PDB entry 7QH7 | electron microscopy, 2.89 A resolution | chains s and A of the 49 polymer chains in the assembly

Chain s:
Protein: 39S ribosomal protein S30, mitochondrial
From: Homo sapiens
Reference sequence: Q9NP92 (RT30_HUMAN); numbering as in UniProt (aligned over 41-430)
Amino-acid sequence (390 residues; row label = number of the first residue in the row):
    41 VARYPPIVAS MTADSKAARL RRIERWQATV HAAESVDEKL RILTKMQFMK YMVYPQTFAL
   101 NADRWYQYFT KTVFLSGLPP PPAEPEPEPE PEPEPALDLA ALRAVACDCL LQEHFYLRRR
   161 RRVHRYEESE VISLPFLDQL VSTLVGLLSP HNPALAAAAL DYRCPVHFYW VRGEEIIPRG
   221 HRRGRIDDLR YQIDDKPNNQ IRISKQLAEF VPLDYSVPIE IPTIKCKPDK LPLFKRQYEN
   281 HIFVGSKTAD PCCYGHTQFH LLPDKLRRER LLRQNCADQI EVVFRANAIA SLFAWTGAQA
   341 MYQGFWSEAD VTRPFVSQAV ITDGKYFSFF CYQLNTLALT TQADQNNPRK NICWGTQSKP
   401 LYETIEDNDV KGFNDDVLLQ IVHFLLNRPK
Not modelled in the structure: 120-139

Chain A:
Molecule: 16S ribosomal RNA
From: Homo sapiens
Sequence (1256 nucleotides; each row starts with the number of its first residue; note: 302 numbers in that range are skipped by the numbering (no residue carries them; nothing is unmodelled there)):
  1671 GCUAAACCUA GCCCCAAACC C
  1695 CCACCUUACU ACCA
  1711 CAAC
  1716 UUAGCCAAAC CAUUUAC
  1737 AUAAAGUAUA GGCGAUAGAA AUUGA
  1766 UGGCGCAAUA GAUAUAGUAC CGCAAGGGAA AGA
  1813 CAAGCAUAAU AUAGCAAGGA CUAACCCCUA UACCUUCUGC AUAAUGAAUU AACUAGAAAU
  1873 AACUUUGCAA GGAGAGCCAA AGCUAAGACC CCCGAAACCA GACGAGCUAC CUAAGAACAG
  1933 CUAAAAGAGC ACACCCGUCU AUGUAGCAAA AUAGUGGGAA GAUUUAUAGG UAGAGGCGAC
  1993 AAACCUACCG AGCCUGGUGA UAGCUGGUUG UCCAAGAUAG AAUCUUAGUU CAACUUUAAA
  2053 UUUGCCCACA GAACC
  2072 AAAUCCCCUU GUAAAUUUAA CUGUUAGUCC AAAGAGGAAC AGCUCUUUGG ACACUAGGAA
  2132 AAAACCUUGU AGAGAGAGUA AAAAAU
  2231 GAUCCCAAAC AUAUAACUGA ACUCCUCACA CCCAAUUGGA CCAAUCUAUC A
  2285 UAUAGAAGAA CUAAUGUUAG UAUAAGUAAC AUGAAAACAU UCUCCUCCGC AUAAGCCUGC
  2345 GUCAGAU
  2364 CUGACAAUUA ACAGCCCAAU AUCUACAAUC AACCAACAAG
  2407 UUAUUACCCU CACUGUCAAC CCAAC
  2433 CAGGCAUGCU CAUAAGGAAA GGUUAAAAAA AGUAAAAGGA ACUCGGCAAA UCUUACCCCG
  2493 CCUGUUUACC AAAAACAUCA CCUCUAGCAU CACCAGUAUU AGAGGCACCG CCU
  2611 CCUUAAAUAG G
  2637 CUCCACGAGG GUUCAGCUGU CUCUUACUUU UAACCAGUGA AAUUGACCUG CCCGUG
  2696 AGGCGGGCAU AACACAGCAA GACGA
  2723 AGACCCUAUG GAGCUUUAAU UUAUUAAUGC AAA
  2792 ACCUGCAUUA AAAAUUUCGG UUGGGGCGAC CUCGGAGCAG AACCCAACCU CCGAG
  2855 GCUAAGACUU CACCAGUCAA AGCGAA
  2896 GAUCCAAUAA CUUGACCAAC GGAACAAGUU ACCCUAGGG
  2944 CAAUCCUAUU CUAGAGUCCA UAUCAACAAU AGGGUUUAC
  2994 UGGAUCAGGA CAUCCCGAUG GUGCAGCCGC UAUUAAAGGU UCGUUUGUUC AACGAUUAAA
  3054 GUCCU
  3060 CGUGAUCUGA GUUCAGACCG GAGUAAUCCA GGUCGGUUUC UAUCUACUUU
  3113 AUUCCUCCCU GUACGAAAGG ACAAGAGAAA UAAGGCCUAC UUCACAAAGC GCCUUC
  3174 UAAAUGAUAU CAUCUCAACU UA
  3201 AUACCCACAC CCACCCAAGA ACAGGGUU
Ion coordination: Mg2+ site 1: C1725, C1726; Mg2+ site 2: A1757, U1758; Mg2+ site 3: G1776, A1779; Mg2+ site 4 near G1776 (its only coordinating residue here); Mg2+ site 5: U1778, A1779; Mg2+ site 6: A1814, A1815; Mg2+ site 7 near A1859 (its only coordinating residue here); Mg2+ site 8: A1869, C1902; Mg2+ site 9 near A1907 (its only coordinating residue here); Mg2+ site 10 near G1918 (its only coordinating residue here); Mg2+ site 11 near G2011 (its only coordinating residue here); Mg2+ site 12: G2015, U2731; 23 more Mg2+ sites not listed
What the authors report for this chain:
  - post-translational modification sites: G2815

Interface between chain s and chain A:
Pairs across the interface (78):
  Ala49(s) with C2326(A), phosphate contact
  Ser50(s) with C2326(A), hydrogen bond to the phosphate; U2327(A), hydrogen bond to the phosphate
  Thr52(s) with C2328(A), hydrogen bond to the base
  Ala53(s) with C2326(A), phosphate contact; U2327(A), phosphate contact
  Asp54(s) with C2326(A), hydrogen bond to the base; U2327(A), base contact; C2328(A), base contact; G2449(A), base contact; A2450(A), base contact
  Ser55(s) with U2325(A), phosphate contact; C2326(A), hydrogen bond to the phosphate
  Lys56(s) with U2324(A), salt bridge to the phosphate; U2325(A), hydrogen bond to the phosphate
  Ala57(s) with U2325(A), hydrogen bond to the phosphate
  Arg59(s) with A2447(A), salt bridge to the phosphate
  Arg62(s) with A2446(A), salt bridge to the phosphate
  Arg65(s) with A2446(A), salt bridge to the phosphate
  Trp66(s) with A2446(A), stacking on the base
  Arg81(s) with U2442(A), salt bridge to the phosphate; C2443(A), salt bridge to the phosphate
  Ile82(s) with A2446(A), hydrogen bond to the base
  Lys85(s) with C2441(A), sugar contact; U2442(A), hydrogen bond to the phosphate; C2443(A), salt bridge to the phosphate
  Met86(s) with U2442(A), hydrogen bond to the sugar; U2445(A), sugar contact; A2446(A), base contact
  Gln87(s) with C2441(A), hydrogen bond to the sugar
  Phe88(s) with A2446(A), sugar contact
  Met89(s) with A2335(A), sugar contact
  Tyr94(s) with A2374(A), hydrogen bond to the sugar
  Gln96(s) with A2374(A), base contact
  Thr97(s) with A2374(A), hydrogen bond to the base
  Phe98(s) with A2374(A), base contact
  Arg160(s) with A2409(A), salt bridge to the phosphate; U2410(A), salt bridge to the phosphate
  Arg162(s) with C2414(A), hydrogen bond to the sugar
  Val163(s) with C2414(A), base contact
  His164(s) with C2413(A), hydrogen bond to the base
  Arg165(s) with C2414(A), base contact; U2416(A), base contact
  Tyr166(s) with C2415(A), base contact; U2416(A), hydrogen bond to the base
  Arg219(s) with C2344(A), salt bridge to the phosphate; G2345(A), salt bridge to the phosphate; C2423(A), sugar contact; A2424(A), hydrogen bond to the sugar
  Gly220(s) with G2345(A), phosphate contact; A2424(A), phosphate contact; A2425(A), hydrogen bond to the base
  His221(s) with C2334(A), salt bridge to the phosphate; A2424(A), phosphate contact; A2425(A), salt bridge to the phosphate; G2448(A), phosphate contact; G2449(A), phosphate contact
  Arg222(s) with C2334(A), sugar contact; A2447(A), phosphate contact; G2448(A), salt bridge to the phosphate
  Arg223(s) with G2345(A), salt bridge to the phosphate; U2346(A), salt bridge to the phosphate
  Arg225(s) with G2448(A), salt bridge to the phosphate; G2449(A), salt bridge to the phosphate
  Lys270(s) with U2372(A), base contact
  Pro272(s) with A2374(A), hydrogen bond to the base
  Phe274(s) with U2372(A), sugar contact; A2373(A), stacking on the base; A2374(A), base contact
  Arg276(s) with C2375(A), sugar contact
  Gln277(s) with C2334(A), hydrogen bond to the sugar; A2335(A), hydrogen bond to the sugar; G2440(A), base contact
  Asp304(s) with U2416(A), base contact
  Lys305(s) with A2374(A), salt bridge to the phosphate; C2417(A), base contact
  Arg310(s) with U2416(A), base contact
  Arg313(s) with C2417(A), salt bridge to the phosphate
Also at the interface, not in a pair above, chain s (51 interface residues in all): Ala58, Ile63, Met92, Ala99, Pro218, Leu273, Glu279
Also at the interface, not in a pair above, chain A (35 interface residues in all): G2343

Overview:
The interface between chain s and chain A involves 51 residues on one side and 35 on the other, with 21
hydrogen bonds, 20 salt bridges and 2 aromatic stacking contacts. Polar contacts include Thr52(s)-C2328(A),
Asp54(s)-C2326(A) and Ile82(s)-A2446(A). The Mg2+ site 1 is built by C1725(A) and C1726(A). From the paper: a
modification site at G2815(A).
Here chain s is 39S ribosomal protein S30, mitochondrial and chain A is 16S ribosomal RNA, both from Homo
sapiens. Entry 7QH7 (Cryo-EM structure of the human mtLSU assembly intermediate upon MRM2 depletion - class 4)
was determined by electron microscopy (same publication as 7QH6).
